9B98 - chain A; structure by X-ray diffraction, 2.00 A resolution.

Chain A:
Name: Protein-arginine deiminase type-2
From: Homo sapiens
Notes: EC 3.5.3.15
UniProt: Q9Y2J8 (PADI2_HUMAN); residue numbers follow UniProt; this construct covers 1-665
Amino-acid sequence (690 residues; numbered -20 to 669; the number before each row is that of its first residue; numbers below 1 keep their minus sign (Met-20 is residue -20)):
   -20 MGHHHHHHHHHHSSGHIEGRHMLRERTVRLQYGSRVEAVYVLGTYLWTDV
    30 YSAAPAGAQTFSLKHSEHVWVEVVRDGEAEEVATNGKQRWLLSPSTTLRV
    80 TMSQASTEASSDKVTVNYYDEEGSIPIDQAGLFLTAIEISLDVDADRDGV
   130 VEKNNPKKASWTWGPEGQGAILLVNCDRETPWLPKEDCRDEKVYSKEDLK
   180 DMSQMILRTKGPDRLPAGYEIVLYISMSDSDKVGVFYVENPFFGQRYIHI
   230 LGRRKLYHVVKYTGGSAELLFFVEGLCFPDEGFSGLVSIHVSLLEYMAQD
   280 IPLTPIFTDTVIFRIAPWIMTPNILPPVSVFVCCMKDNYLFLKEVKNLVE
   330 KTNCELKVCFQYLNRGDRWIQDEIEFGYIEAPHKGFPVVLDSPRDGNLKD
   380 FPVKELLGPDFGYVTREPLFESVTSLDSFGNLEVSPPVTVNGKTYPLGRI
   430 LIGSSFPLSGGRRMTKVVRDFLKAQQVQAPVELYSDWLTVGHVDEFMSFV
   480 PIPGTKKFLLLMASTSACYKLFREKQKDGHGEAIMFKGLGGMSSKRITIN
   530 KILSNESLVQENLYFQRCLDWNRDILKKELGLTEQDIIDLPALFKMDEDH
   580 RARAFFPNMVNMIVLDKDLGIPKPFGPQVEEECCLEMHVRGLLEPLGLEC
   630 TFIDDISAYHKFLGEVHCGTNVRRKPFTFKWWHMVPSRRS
Unresolved in the structure: -20 to 2, 221-223, 312-320, 336-348, 373-383, 514-523, 633-647, 666-669
Construct notes: initiating methionine (-20); expression tag (-19 to 0, 666-669)
Ion coordination: Ca2+ site 1: Asp123, Asp125, Asp127, Val129, Glu131; Ca2+ site 2: Asn154, Asp156, Glu158, Asp166, Asp177, Asp180; Ca2+ site 3: Asp156, Glu158, Asp180, Asp389; Ca2+ site 4: Asp166, Asp169, Lys171; Ca2+ site 5: Gln350, Glu354, Phe408, Leu411, Glu412
Ligand contacts: A1AJC ((5P)-N,N-diethyl-2-fluoro-5-(2-[({1-[2-(methylamino)-2-oxoethyl]cyclohexyl}methyl)amino]-6-{methyl[1-(2-methyl-1-phenyl-1H-1,3-benzimidazole-5-carbonyl)piperidin-4-yl]amino}pyrimidin-4-yl)benzamide): Val201, Tyr203, Tyr236, Ser271, Leu273, Tyr275, Met276, Asp279, Ile280, Pro281, Leu282, Pro284, Phe435, Pro436, Leu437, Ser438, Gln539, Glu540, Tyr543, Met575, Asp578, His579
Curated features (UniProtKB/Swiss-Prot):
  - active site: Cys647 (Nucleophile)
  - binding site (Ca(2+)): Asp123, Asp125, Asp127, Val129, Glu131, Asn154, Asp156, Glu158, Asp166, Asp169, Lys171, Asp177, Asp180, Glu354, Asp389, Phe408, Leu411, Glu412
  - mutagenesis: Asp123 (D123N: Mildly reduced enzyme activity), Asp125 (D125A: Mildly reduced enzyme activity), Asp166 (D166A: Reduced enzyme activity), Asp169 (D169A: Mildly reduced enzyme activity), Asp177 (D177A: Reduced enzyme activity), Trp348 (W348A: Loss of enzyme activity), Gln350 (Q350A: Strongly reduced enzyme activity), Glu354 (E354A: Loss of enzyme activity), Asp370 (D370A: Reduced enzyme activity), Arg373 (R373A: Strongly reduced enzyme activity), Asp374 (D374A: Reduced enzyme activity), Asp389 (D389A: Reduced enzyme activity), 2 further mutagenesis entries in UniProt

In short:
Chain A binds compound A1AJC. Asp123, Asp125, Asp127, Val129 and Glu131 coordinate Ca2+ site 1. Asn154,
Asp156, Glu158, Asp166, Asp177 and Asp180 form the Ca2+ site 2. Curated annotation (UniProt) lists active-site
residue Cys647, 18 Ca2+-binding residues and 14 mutagenesis sites.
Chain A is Protein-arginine deiminase type-2 (Homo sapiens); the structure, Crystal structure of the human
PAD2 protein bound to small molecule, was determined by X-ray diffraction (same publication as 9B96 and 9B97).
